PDB entry 1LDP | X-ray diffraction, 3.10 A resolution | chains P and Q of the 4 polymer chains in the assembly

# Chain P
Protein: Peptide
Source organism: Drosophila melanogaster
Notes: fragment: chain p is a peptide, chain q is a model of peptide ql9 derived from p
Chain sequence (9 residues; each row starts with the number of its first residue):
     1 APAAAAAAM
What the authors report for this chain:
  - binding site for MHC class I H-2LD: Pro2

# Chain Q
Protein: Peptide
Source organism: Drosophila melanogaster
Notes: fragment: chain p is a peptide, chain q is a model of peptide ql9 derived from p
Chain sequence (9 residues; numbered 1 to 9; the number before each row is that of its first residue):
     1 QLSPFPFDL

# Chain P / chain Q interface
Pairs across the interface - 36 pairs, chain P then chain Q:
  Ala1(P) with Gln1(Q), hydrogen bond (backbone-backbone); Leu2(Q), hydrogen bond (backbone-backbone); Ser3(Q)
  Pro2(P) with Gln1(Q); Leu2(Q), hydrogen bond (backbone-backbone); Ser3(Q), hydrogen bond (backbone-backbone)
  Ala3(P) with Gln1(Q), hydrogen bond (backbone-backbone); Leu2(Q), hydrogen bond (backbone-backbone); Ser3(Q), hydrogen bond (backbone-backbone); Pro4(Q)
  Ala4(P) with Ser3(Q), hydrogen bond (backbone-backbone); Pro4(Q), hydrogen bond (backbone-backbone); Phe5(Q), hydrogen bond (backbone-backbone); Pro6(Q)
  Ala5(P) with Ser3(Q); Pro4(Q), hydrogen bond (backbone-backbone); Phe5(Q), hydrogen bond (backbone-backbone); Pro6(Q); Phe7(Q)
  Ala6(P) with Pro4(Q); Phe5(Q), hydrogen bond (backbone-backbone); Pro6(Q); Phe7(Q), hydrogen bond (backbone-backbone); Asp8(Q), hydrogen bond (backbone-backbone)
  Ala7(P) with Phe5(Q); Pro6(Q), hydrogen bond (backbone-backbone); Phe7(Q), hydrogen bond (backbone-backbone); Asp8(Q), hydrogen bond (backbone-backbone); Leu9(Q)
  Ala8(P) with Pro6(Q), hydrogen bond (backbone-backbone); Phe7(Q), hydrogen bond (backbone-backbone); Asp8(Q), hydrogen bond (backbone-backbone); Leu9(Q), hydrogen bond (backbone-backbone)
  Met9(P) with Phe7(Q), hydrogen bond (backbone-backbone); Asp8(Q), hydrogen bond (backbone-backbone); Leu9(Q), hydrogen bond (backbone-backbone)

# Summary
The chain P/chain Q interface involves 9 residues from each chain; the contacts include 25 hydrogen bonds.
Backbone hydrogen bonds pair Ala1(P)-Gln1(Q), Ala1(P)-Leu2(Q) and Pro2(P)-Leu2(Q). The paper reports a binding
site for MHC class I H-2LD at Pro2(P).
Chain P is Peptide and chain Q is Peptide, both from Drosophila melanogaster; the structure, Crystal structure
of murine MHC class I H-2LD with a mixture of bound peptides, was determined by X-ray diffraction.
